Entry 7CX3 (electron microscopy, 2.80 A resolution); this record covers chains R and A of the 5 polymer chains in the assembly.

# Chain R
Molecule: Prostaglandin E2 receptor EP2 subtype
Source organism: Homo sapiens
UniProtKB: P43116 (PE2R2_HUMAN); residue numbers follow UniProt; this construct covers 1-358
Chain sequence (358 residues; numbered 1 to 358; the number before each row is that of its first residue):
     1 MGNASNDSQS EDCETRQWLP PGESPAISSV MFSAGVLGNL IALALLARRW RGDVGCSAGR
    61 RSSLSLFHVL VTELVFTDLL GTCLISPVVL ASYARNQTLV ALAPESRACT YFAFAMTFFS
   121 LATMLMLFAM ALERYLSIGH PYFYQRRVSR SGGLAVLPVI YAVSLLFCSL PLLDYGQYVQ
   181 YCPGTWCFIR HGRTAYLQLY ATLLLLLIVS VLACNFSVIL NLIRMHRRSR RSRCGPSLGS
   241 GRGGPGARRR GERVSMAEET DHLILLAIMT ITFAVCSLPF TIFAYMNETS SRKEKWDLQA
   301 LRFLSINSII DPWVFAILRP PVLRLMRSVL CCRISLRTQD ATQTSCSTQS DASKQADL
Unresolved in the structure: 1-22, 49-64, 230-256, 331-358
Cystine bridges: Cys109-Cys187
Small-molecule neighbours: GNO (2-[3-[[(4-pyrazol-1-ylphenyl)methyl-pyridin-3-ylsulfonyl-amino]methyl]phenoxy]ethanoic acid): Ser28, Met31, Phe32, Thr77, Asp78, Gly81, Thr82, Ile85, Ser86, Val89, Tyr93, Met116, Phe119, Thr123, Thr185, Trp186, Leu298, Leu301, Arg302, Ser305, Ser308, Ile309
UniProt features mapped onto this chain:
  - glycosylation (N-linked (GlcNAc...) asparagine): Asn3, Asn6, Asn96, Asn287
Reported in the primary citation:
  - binding site for GNO: Met31, Phe32, Thr82, Ile85, Ser86, Met116, Phe119, Trp186, Leu301, Ser305, Ser308
  - mutagenesis - F112A, F112S (15-fold), L301A, L301I, L301V: decreased binding to GNO
  - mutagenesis - F112A, L301A: decreased signaling in response to GNO
  - mutagenesis - F112S: unchanged binding to PGE2
  - mutagenesis - T82A, S86A: decreased signaling

# Chain A
Molecule: Guanine nucleotide-binding protein G(s) subunit alpha isoforms short
Source organism: Homo sapiens
UniProtKB: P63092 (GNAS2_HUMAN); residues 1-394 here = UniProt positions 1-394
Chain sequence (394 residues; each row starts with the number of its first residue):
     1 MGCLGNSKTE DQRNEEKAQR EANKKIEKQL QKDKQVYRAT HRLLLLGAGE SGKNTIVKQM
    61 RILHVNGFNG EGGEEDPQAA RSNSDGEKAT KVQDIKNNLK EAIETIVAAM SNLVPPVELA
   121 NPENQFRVDY ILSVMNVPDF DFPPEFYEHA KALWEDEGVR ACYERSNEYQ LIDCAQYFLD
   181 KIDVIKQADY VPSDQDLLRC RVLTSGIFET KFQVDKVNFH MFDVGAQRDE RRKWIQCFND
   241 VTAIIFVVAS SSYNMVIRED NQTNRLQAAL KLFDSIWNNK WLRDTSVILF LNKQDLLAEK
   301 VLAGKSKIED YFPEFARYTT PEDATPEPGE DPRVTRAKYF IRDEFLRIST ASGDGRHYCY
   361 PHFTCAVDTE NIRRVFNDCR DIIQRMHLRQ YELL
Unresolved in the structure: 1-11, 61-204, 254-263, 394
Construct notes: engineered mutation Asn54 (Ser in P63092), Ala226 (Gly in P63092), Ala268 (Glu in P63092), Lys271 (Asn in P63092), Asp274 (Lys in P63092), Lys280 (Arg in P63092), Asp284 (Thr in P63092), Thr285 (Ile in P63092)

# Interface between chain R and chain A
Residue-residue contacts (36; chain R residue first):
  Ser65(R) - Gln390(A)
  Phe67(R) - Tyr391(A)  hydrophobic
  Glu133(R) - Tyr391(A)  hydrogen bond
  Arg134(R) - Tyr391(A)
  Ser137(R) - His387(A)  hydrogen bond (backbone-side chain)
  Ser137(R) - Tyr391(A)  hydrogen bond
  Ile138(R) - Gln384(A)  hydrogen bond (backbone-side chain)
  Ile138(R) - Leu388(A)  hydrophobic
  Gly139(R) - Arg380(A)  hydrogen bond (backbone-side chain)
  Pro141(R) - Arg380(A)
  Pro141(R) - Ile383(A)  hydrophobic
  Pro141(R) - Gln384(A)
  Pro141(R) - His387(A)
  Tyr142(R) - His41(A)
  Tyr142(R) - Val217(A)  hydrophobic
  Tyr142(R) - Phe219(A)
  Tyr142(R) - Phe376(A)  hydrogen bond (side chain-backbone)
  Tyr142(R) - Cys379(A)
  Tyr142(R) - Arg380(A)  hydrogen bond (side chain-backbone)
  Tyr142(R) - Ile383(A)  hydrophobic
  Tyr144(R) - His387(A)
  Gln145(R) - Ile383(A)
  Gln145(R) - His387(A)
  Leu222(R) - Leu388(A)  hydrophobic
  Met225(R) - Asp381(A)
  Met225(R) - Gln384(A)
  Met225(R) - Arg385(A)
  Ser229(R) - Arg385(A)
  Glu258(R) - Glu392(A)
  His262(R) - Leu388(A)  hydrogen bond (side chain-backbone)
  Arg319(R) - Tyr391(A)  hydrogen bond (side chain-backbone)
  Arg319(R) - Leu393(A)  hydrogen bond (side chain-backbone)
  Pro320(R) - Tyr391(A)
  Pro320(R) - Glu392(A)
  Pro321(R) - Glu392(A)
  Pro321(R) - Leu393(A)
Also at the interface, not in a pair above, chain R (22 interface residues in all): Arg146, Asn221, Glu259
Also at the interface, not in a pair above, chain A (19 interface residues in all): Arg38, Lys216, Met386
Interface features reported in the paper:
  - pairs named by the authors: Ser65(R)-Gln390(A), Glu259(R)-Arg385(A)

# In short
Chain R and chain A form an interface of 22 and 19 residues respectively; the contacts include 10 hydrogen
bonds. Among the polar pairs are Glu133(R)-Tyr391(A), Ser137(R)-His387(A) and Ser137(R)-Tyr391(A). The authors
report contacts between Ser65(R) and Gln390(A) and Glu259(R) and Arg385(A). From the paper: a binding site for
GNO at Met31(R), Phe32(R) and Thr82(R) among others; F112A, F112S and L301A of chain R, among others, reduce
binding to GNO; 7 substitutions were tested in all.
Chain R is Prostaglandin E2 receptor EP2 subtype and chain A is Guanine nucleotide-binding protein G(s)
subunit alpha isoforms short, both from Homo sapiens; the structure, Cryo-EM structure of the Taprenepag-bound
EP2-Gs complex, was determined by electron microscopy together with 7CX2 and 7CX4 from the same study.
